3R5I - chains A and D of the 4 polymer chains in the assembly; structure by X-ray diffraction, 2.20 A resolution.

# Chain A
Molecule: Hemoglobin subunit alpha
From: Homo sapiens
Reference sequence: P69905 (HBA_HUMAN); residues 1-141 here correspond to UniProt positions 2-142 (UniProt number = residue number + 1)
Amino-acid sequence (141 residues; numbered 1 to 141; the number before each row is that of its first residue):
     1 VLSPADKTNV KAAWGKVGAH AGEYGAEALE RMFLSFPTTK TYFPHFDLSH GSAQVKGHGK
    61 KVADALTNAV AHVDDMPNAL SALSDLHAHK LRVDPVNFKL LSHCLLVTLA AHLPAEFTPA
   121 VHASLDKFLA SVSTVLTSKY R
Glycans and other covalent adducts: 5-methoxy-2-(pyridin-3-ylmethoxy)benzaldehyde (3R5) linked to Val-1
Bound ions: heme Fe: His-87 (together with oxygen molecule)
Residues lining bound ligands:
  - 3R5 (5-methoxy-2-(pyridin-3-ylmethoxy)benzaldehyde), molecule 1: Leu-2, Met-76, Pro-77, Lys-127, Ala-130, Ser-131, Thr-134, Val-135
  - 3R5, molecule 2: Ala-82, Leu-83, Leu-86, Lys-90, Leu-91
  - heme / oxygen molecule: Leu-29, Met-32, Thr-39, Tyr-42, Phe-43, His-45, Phe-46, His-58, Lys-61, Val-62, Ala-65, Leu-66, Leu-83, Leu-86, His-87, Leu-91, Val-93, Asn-97, Phe-98, Leu-101, Leu-105, Val-132, Leu-136
Swiss-Prot annotation at these positions:
  - binding site (O2): His-58
  - binding site (heme b): His-87
  - site: Thr-8, Asn-9 (Microbial infection: Cleavage), Lys-11 (Not glycated), Ala-13, Trp-14 (Microbial infection: Cleavage), Tyr-24, Gly-25 (Microbial infection: Cleavage), Leu-29, Glu-30 (Microbial infection: Cleavage), His-45, Phe-46 (Microbial infection: Cleavage), Asp-47, Leu-48 (Microbial infection: Cleavage), Ser-52, Ala-53 (Microbial infection: Cleavage), Val-55, Lys-56 (Microbial infection: Cleavage), Lys-56 (Not glycated), Gly-59, Lys-60 (Microbial infection: Cleavage), Lys-60 (Not glycated), Lys-90 (Not glycated), Leu-91, Arg-92 (Microbial infection: Cleavage), Lys-99 (Not glycated), Leu-106, Val-107 (Microbial infection: Cleavage), Thr-108, Leu-109 (Microbial infection: Cleavage), Val-121, His-122 (Microbial infection: Cleavage), Ser-133, Thr-134 (Microbial infection: Cleavage)
  - modified residue: Ser-3 (Phosphoserine), Lys-7 (N6-succinyllysine), Thr-8 (Phosphothreonine), Lys-11 (N6-succinyllysine), Lys-16 (N6-acetyllysine), Tyr-24 (Phosphotyrosine), Ser-35 (Phosphoserine), Lys-40 (N6-succinyllysine), Ser-49 (Phosphoserine), Ser-102 (Phosphoserine), Thr-108 (Phosphothreonine), Ser-124 (Phosphoserine), Ser-131 (Phosphoserine), Thr-134 (Phosphothreonine), Thr-137 (Phosphothreonine), Ser-138 (Phosphoserine)
  - glycosylation (N-linked (Glc) (glycation) lysine): Lys-7, Lys-16, Lys-40, Lys-61

# Chain D
Molecule: Hemoglobin subunit beta
From: Homo sapiens
Reference sequence: P68871 (HBB_HUMAN); residues 1-146 here correspond to UniProt positions 2-147 (UniProt number = residue number + 1)
Amino-acid sequence (146 residues; row label = number of the first residue in the row):
     1 VHLTPEEKSA VTALWGKVNV DEVGGEALGR LLVVYPWTQR FFESFGDLST PDAVMGNPKV
    61 KAHGKKVLGA FSDGLAHLDN LKGTFATLSE LHCDKLHVDP ENFRLLGNVL VCVLAHHFGK
   121 EFTPPVQAAY QKVVAGVANA LAHKYH
Bound ions: heme Fe: His-92 (together with oxygen molecule)
Residues lining bound ligands:
  - heme (HEM): Leu-31, Thr-38, Phe-41, Phe-42, Ser-44, Phe-45, His-63, Lys-66, Val-67, Ala-70, Phe-71, Phe-85, Leu-88, Leu-91, His-92, Leu-96, Val-98, Asn-102, Phe-103, Leu-106, Val-137, Leu-141
  - oxygen molecule (OXY): Leu-28, Phe-42, His-63, Val-67, His-92
Swiss-Prot annotation at these positions:
  - binding site ((2R)-2,3-bisphosphoglycerate): Val-1, His-2, Lys-82, His-143
  - binding site (heme b): His-63, His-92
  - site: Glu-7, Lys-8 (Microbial infection: Cleavage), Gly-25, Glu-26 (Microbial infection: Cleavage), Gly-29, Arg-30 (Microbial infection: Cleavage), Tyr-35, Pro-36 (Microbial infection: Cleavage), Trp-37, Thr-38 (Microbial infection: Cleavage), Phe-45, Gly-46 (Microbial infection: Cleavage), Asp-52, Ala-53 (Microbial infection: Cleavage), Gly-56, Asn-57 (Microbial infection: Cleavage), Lys-59 (Not glycated), Phe-71, Ser-72 (Microbial infection: Cleavage), Gly-74, Leu-75 (Microbial infection: Cleavage), Lys-82 (Not glycated), Thr-84, Phe-85 (Microbial infection: Cleavage), His-92, Cys-93 (Microbial infection: Cleavage), Lys-95 (Not glycated), Arg-104, Leu-105 (Microbial infection: Cleavage), Leu-110, Val-111 (Microbial infection: Cleavage), Gly-119, Lys-120 (Microbial infection: Cleavage), Phe-122, Thr-123 (Microbial infection: Cleavage), Ala-128, Ala-129 (Microbial infection: Cleavage) and 2 more in UniProt
  - modified residue: Val-1 (N-acetylvaline), Ser-9 (Phosphoserine), Thr-12 (Phosphothreonine), Ser-44 (Phosphoserine), Thr-50 (Phosphothreonine), Lys-59 (N6-acetyllysine), Lys-82 (N6-acetyllysine), Thr-87 (Phosphothreonine), Cys-93 (S-nitrosocysteine), Lys-144 (N6-acetyllysine)
  - glycosylation: Val-1 (N-linked (Glc) (glycation) valine), Lys-8 (N-linked (Glc) (glycation) lysine), Lys-17 (N-linked (Glc) (glycation) lysine), Lys-66 (N-linked (Glc) (glycation) lysine), Lys-120 (N-linked (Glc) (glycation) lysine), Lys-144 (N-linked (Glc) (glycation) lysine)

# Interface between chain A and chain D
Contacting residue pairs - 14 pairs, chain A then chain D:
  Thr-38(A) / His-97(D)
  Thr-41(A) / Arg-40(D)
  Tyr-42(A) / Arg-40(D)
  Leu-91(A) / Arg-40(D)
  Arg-92(A) / Pro-36(D)  hydrogen bond (side chain-backbone)
  Arg-92(A) / Trp-37(D)
  Arg-92(A) / Gln-39(D)  hydrogen bond
  Arg-92(A) / Arg-40(D)
  Val-93(A) / Trp-37(D)
  Asp-94(A) / Trp-37(D)
  Asp-94(A) / Asp-99(D)
  Asp-94(A) / Asn-102(D)  hydrogen bond
  Pro-95(A) / Trp-37(D)
  Val-96(A) / Asp-99(D)
Also at the interface, not in a pair above, chain A (10 interface residues in all): Lys-139

# In short
Chain A and chain D form an interface of 10 and 7 residues respectively, with 3 hydrogen bonds. Polar pairs
include Arg-92(A)/Pro-36(D), Arg-92(A)/Gln-39(D) and Asp-94(A)/Asn-102(D). Chain A binds heme / oxygen
molecule and compound 3R5. Bound to chain D: oxygen molecule and heme.
Chain A is Hemoglobin subunit alpha and chain D is Hemoglobin subunit beta, both from Homo sapiens; the
structure, Crystal structure of liganded Hemoglobin complexed with a potent Antisickling agent, INN-312, was
determined by X-ray diffraction.
